PDB entry 9BXX | electron microscopy, 4.26 A resolution (low resolution: residue-level contacts below are approximate; hydrogen-bond / salt-bridge calls are withheld) | chains A and B of the 5 polymer chains in the assembly

== Chain A (and B) ==
Molecule: Ribonucleoside-diphosphate reductase subunit alpha
Source organism: Bacillus subtilis
Notes: EC 1.17.4.1; chain B of this document is another copy of the same molecule, construct and numbering; everything in this record applies to it too
UniProt: P50620 (RIR1_BACSU); numbering as in UniProt (aligned over 1-700)
Amino-acid sequence (700 residues; each row starts with the number of its first residue):
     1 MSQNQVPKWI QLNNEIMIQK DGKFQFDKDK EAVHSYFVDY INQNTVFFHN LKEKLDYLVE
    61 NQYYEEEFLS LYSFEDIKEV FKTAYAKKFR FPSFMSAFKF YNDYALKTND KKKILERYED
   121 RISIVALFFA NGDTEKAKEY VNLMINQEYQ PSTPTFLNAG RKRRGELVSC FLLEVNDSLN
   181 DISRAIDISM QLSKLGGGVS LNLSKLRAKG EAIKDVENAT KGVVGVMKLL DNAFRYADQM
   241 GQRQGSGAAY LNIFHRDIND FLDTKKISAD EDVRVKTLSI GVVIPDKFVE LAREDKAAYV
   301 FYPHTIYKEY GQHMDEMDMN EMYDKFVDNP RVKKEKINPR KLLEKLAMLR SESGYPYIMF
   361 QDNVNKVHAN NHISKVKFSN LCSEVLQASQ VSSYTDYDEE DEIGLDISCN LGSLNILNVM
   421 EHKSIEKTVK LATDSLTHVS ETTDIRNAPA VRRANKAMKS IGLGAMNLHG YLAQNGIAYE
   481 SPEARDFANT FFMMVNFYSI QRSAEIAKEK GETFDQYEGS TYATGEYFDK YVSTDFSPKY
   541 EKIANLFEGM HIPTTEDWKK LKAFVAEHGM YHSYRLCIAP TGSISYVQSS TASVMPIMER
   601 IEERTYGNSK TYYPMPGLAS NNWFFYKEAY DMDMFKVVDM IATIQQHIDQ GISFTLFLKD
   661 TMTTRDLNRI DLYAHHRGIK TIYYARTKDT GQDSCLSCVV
Disordered / not traced: 1-5, 689-700
Swiss-Prot annotation at these positions:
  - active site: N380 (Proton acceptor), C382 (Cysteine radical intermediate), E384 (Proton acceptor)
  - binding site (substrate): T153, S169, C170, G198, N380 to E384, P580 to I584
  - site: C170 (Important for hydrogen atom transfer), D177 (Allosteric effector binding), R207 (Allosteric effector binding), C409 (Important for hydrogen atom transfer), Y683 (Important for electron transfer), Y684 (Important for electron transfer), C695 (Interacts with thioredoxin/glutaredoxin), C698 (Interacts with thioredoxin/glutaredoxin)
  - mutagenesis: H255 (H255Y: In ts-A 73; temperature-sensitive lethal mutation)
Disulfide bonds: C170-C409
Small-molecule neighbours:
  - ATP (adenosine-5'-triphosphate): V33, H34, F37, V38, N42, K88, F89, R90, F91, R117
  - GDP (guanosine-5'-diphosphate): V46, F47, F48, H49, N50, L51, K54, K78, F81, K82, Y85, D120
  - dTTP (TTP), molecule 1: D177, S178, L179, N180, I182, L206, R207, A212, I213, K214, T220, K221, H304
  - dTTP (TTP), molecule 2: K194, Y236, A237, D238
What the authors report for this chain:
  - catalytic residues: C382 (citing earlier work)

== How chain A and chain B interact ==
Contacting residue pairs (62):
  R163(A) - D215(B)
  R163(A) - V216(B)
  L179(A) - M190(B)
  L179(A) - Q191(B)
  L179(A) - K194(B)
  L179(A) - Y236(B)
  N180(A) - Q191(B)
  N180(A) - N447(B)
  I182(A) - Y236(B)
  S183(A) - D187(B)
  S183(A) - M190(B)
  R184(A) - R184(B)
  R184(A) - Y397(B)
  D187(A) - S183(B)
  M190(A) - L179(B)
  M190(A) - S183(B)
  Q191(A) - L179(B)
  Q191(A) - N180(B)
  K194(A) - L179(B)
  K214(A) - K194(B)
  D215(A) - R163(B)
  V216(A) - M240(B)
  E217(A) - M240(B)
  A219(A) - M240(B)
  K221(A) - R235(B)
  K221(A) - Y236(B)
  K221(A) - D238(B)
  G225(A) - Y236(B)
  V226(A) - Y236(B)
  L229(A) - M190(B)
  L229(A) - N232(B)
  L229(A) - A233(B)
  L229(A) - Y236(B)
  N232(A) - L229(B)
  N232(A) - N232(B)
  A233(A) - L229(B)
  R235(A) - K221(B)
  Y236(A) - L179(B)
  Y236(A) - I182(B)
  Y236(A) - K221(B)
  Y236(A) - G225(B)
  Y236(A) - V226(B)
  Y236(A) - L229(B)
  D238(A) - K221(B)
  M240(A) - V216(B)
  M240(A) - E217(B)
  M240(A) - N218(B)
  M240(A) - A219(B)
  D396(A) - N447(B)
  Y397(A) - D401(B)
  Y397(A) - I403(B)
  Y397(A) - R446(B)
  Y397(A) - N447(B)
  Y397(A) - P449(B)
  D401(A) - Y397(B)
  I403(A) - Y397(B)
  R446(A) - D396(B)
  R446(A) - Y397(B)
  N447(A) - N180(B)
  N447(A) - D396(B)
  N447(A) - Y397(B)
  P449(A) - Y397(B)
Other interface residues (no listed pair), chain A (36 interface residues in all): N218, G222, D398, R452
Other interface residues (no listed pair), chain B (35 interface residues in all): K214, G222, D398

== Overview ==
The interface between chain A and chain B involves 36 residues on one side and 35 on the other. Bound to chain
A: dTTP, ATP and GDP. UniProt lists 3 active-site residues, 14 substrate-binding residues and one mutagenesis
site on chain A. The paper reports the catalytic residue C382(A).
Both chains are Ribonucleoside-diphosphate reductase subunit alpha (Bacillus subtilis). Entry 9BXX (Class 11
model for pre-reduction condition of Bacillus subtilis ribonucleotide reductase complex) was determined by
electron microscopy, deposited together with 9BW3, 9BWX, 9BX2, 9BX3, 9BX6, 9BX8 and 39 further entries.
